Entry 5UL2 (X-ray diffraction, 2.55 A resolution); this record covers chain A.

Chain A:
Molecule: OxsB protein
From: Bacillus megaterium
UniProtKB: O24770 (O24770_BACME); numbering as in UniProt (aligned over 1-744)
Chain sequence (744 residues; numbered 1 to 744; the number before each row is that of its first residue):
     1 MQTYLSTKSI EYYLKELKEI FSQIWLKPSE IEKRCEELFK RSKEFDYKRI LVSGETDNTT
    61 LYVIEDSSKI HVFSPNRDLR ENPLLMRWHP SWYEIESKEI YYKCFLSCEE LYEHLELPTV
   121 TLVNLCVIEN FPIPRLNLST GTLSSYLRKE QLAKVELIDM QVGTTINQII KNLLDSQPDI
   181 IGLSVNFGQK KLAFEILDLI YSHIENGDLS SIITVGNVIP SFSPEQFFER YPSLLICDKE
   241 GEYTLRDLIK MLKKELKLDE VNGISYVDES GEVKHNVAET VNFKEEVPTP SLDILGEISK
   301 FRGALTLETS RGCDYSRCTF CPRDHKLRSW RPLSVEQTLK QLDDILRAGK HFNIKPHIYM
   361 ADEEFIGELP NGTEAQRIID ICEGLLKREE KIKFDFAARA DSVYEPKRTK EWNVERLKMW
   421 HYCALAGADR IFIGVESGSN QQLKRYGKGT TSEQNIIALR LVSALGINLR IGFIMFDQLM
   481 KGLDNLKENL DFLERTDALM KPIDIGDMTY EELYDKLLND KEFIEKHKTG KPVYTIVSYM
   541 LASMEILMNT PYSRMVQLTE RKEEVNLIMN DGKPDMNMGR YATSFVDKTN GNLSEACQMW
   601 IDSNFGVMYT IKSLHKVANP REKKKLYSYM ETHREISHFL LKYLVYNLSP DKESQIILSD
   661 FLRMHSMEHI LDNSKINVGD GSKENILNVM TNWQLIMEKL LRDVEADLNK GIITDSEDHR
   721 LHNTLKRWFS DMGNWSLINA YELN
Not modelled in the structure: 1-2, 671-675, 739-744
Disulfides: Cys318-Cys321
Modified positions: Mse1 (selenomethionine); Mse86, Mse160, Mse251, Mse360, Mse419, Mse475, Mse480, Mse500, Mse508, Mse540, Mse544, Mse548, Mse555, Mse569, Mse576, Mse578, Mse599, Mse608, Mse630, Mse664, Mse667, Mse690, Mse697, Mse732 (selenomethionine; parent Met)
UniProt features mapped onto this chain:
  - binding site (cob(II)alamin): Arg135, Ser139, Ser184, Gly241, Glu242, Glu308, Pro322, His325, Lys326, Ala361, Glu363
  - binding site ([4Fe-4S] cluster): Cys313, Cys318, Cys321
  - binding site (S-adenosyl-L-methionine): Glu436, Glu545

Overview:
From UniProt: 11 cob(II)alamin-binding residues, 3 [4Fe-4S] cluster-binding residues and
S-adenosyl-L-methionine-binding residues Glu436 and Glu545.
Chain A is OxsB protein (Bacillus megaterium); the structure, Structure of Apo, SeMet-labeled
Cobalamin-dependent S-adenosylmethionine radical enzyme OxsB, was determined by X-ray diffraction together
with 5UL3 and 5UL4 from the same study.
